4O6B - chains A and B; structure by X-ray diffraction, 3.00 A resolution.

[Chain A (and B)]
Name: Non-structural protein 1
From: Dengue virus 2
Notes: chain B of this document is another copy of the same molecule, construct and numbering; everything in this record applies to it too
Reference sequence: P29990 (POLG_DEN26); residues 0-352 here correspond to UniProt positions 775-1127 (UniProt number = residue number + 775)
Amino-acid sequence (376 residues; row label = number of the first residue in the row; numbers below 1 keep their minus sign (Ala-23 is residue -23)):
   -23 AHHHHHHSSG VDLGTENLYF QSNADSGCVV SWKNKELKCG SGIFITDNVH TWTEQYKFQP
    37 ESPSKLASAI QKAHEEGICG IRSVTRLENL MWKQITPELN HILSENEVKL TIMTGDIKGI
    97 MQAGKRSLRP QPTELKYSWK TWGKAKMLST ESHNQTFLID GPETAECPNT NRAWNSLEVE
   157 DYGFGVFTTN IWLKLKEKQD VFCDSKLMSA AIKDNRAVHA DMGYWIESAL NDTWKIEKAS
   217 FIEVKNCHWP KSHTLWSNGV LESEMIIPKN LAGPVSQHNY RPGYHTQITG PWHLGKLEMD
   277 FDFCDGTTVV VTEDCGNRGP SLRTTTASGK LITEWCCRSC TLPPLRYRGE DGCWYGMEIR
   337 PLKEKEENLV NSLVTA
Not modelled in the structure: -23 to -1, 8-10, 108-128, 159-165, 350-352 (chain B: -23 to 0, 107-130, 162-163, 350-352)
Construct notes: expression tag (-23 to -1)
Curated features (UniProtKB/Swiss-Prot):
  - site (Cleavage): Ala0, Asp1, Ala352
  - glycosylation (N-linked (GlcNAc...) asparagine): Asn130, Asn207
Cystine bridges: Cys4-Cys15, Cys55-Cys143, Cys179-Cys223, Cys280-Cys329, Cys291-Cys312, Cys313-Cys316
Glycans and other covalent adducts: N-acetylglucosamine (NAG) linked to Asn207

[Interface between chain A and chain B]
Contacting residue pairs - 83 pairs, chain A then chain B:
  Asp1(A) with Val5(B); Val6(B); Ser7(B); Phe20(B)
  Ser2(A) with Val5(B); Val6(B), hydrogen bond (backbone-backbone)
  Gly3(A) with Cys4(B); Val5(B)
  Cys4(A) with Gly3(B); Cys4(B), hydrogen bond (backbone-backbone)
  Val5(A) with Asp1(B); Ser2(B); Phe20(B), hydrophobic
  Val6(A) with Asp1(B); Ser2(B), hydrogen bond (backbone-backbone)
  Ser7(A) with Asp1(B)
  Glu12(A) with Phe160(B)
  Lys14(A) with Tyr32(B)
  Gly16(A) with Phe20(B)
  Ser17(A) with Ile21(B); Thr22(B); Asp23(B), hydrogen bond (backbone-backbone)
  Gly18(A) with Ile21(B)
  Ile19(A) with Ile19(B); Phe20(B); Ile21(B), hydrogen bond (backbone-backbone)
  Phe20(A) with Val5(B), hydrophobic; Gly16(B); Ser17(B); Ile19(B); Phe20(B), hydrophobic; Lys189(B)
  Ile21(A) with Ser17(B); Gly18(B); Ile19(B), hydrogen bond (backbone-backbone); Ile188(B); Lys189(B)
  Thr22(A) with Lys14(B); Ser17(B)
  Asp23(A) with Ser17(B), hydrogen bond (backbone-backbone)
  Asn24(A) with Lys14(B)
  Tyr32(A) with Lys14(B)
  Ser181(A) with Asn191(B)
  Lys182(A) with Asn191(B)
  Ser185(A) with Ile188(B)
  Ala186(A) with Ala187(B); Ile188(B), hydrogen bond (backbone-backbone)
  Ala187(A) with Ala186(B); Ala187(B), hydrophobic
  Ile188(A) with Ile21(B); Ser185(B); Ala186(B), hydrogen bond (backbone-backbone); Ser228(B); His229(B)
  Lys189(A) with Phe20(B); Ile21(B)
  Asp190(A) with Tyr158(B), hydrogen bond
  Asn191(A) with Ser181(B); Lys182(B)
  Arg192(A) with Ile19(B)
  Val194(A) with Ile19(B), hydrophobic
  Trp210(A) with His229(B)
  Lys227(A) with Trp232(B); Asn234(B)
  Ser228(A) with Ile188(B); Trp232(B); His254(B), hydrogen bond (backbone-side chain)
  His229(A) with Ile188(B); Asn191(B), hydrogen bond; Trp210(B)
  Thr230(A) with Leu231(B); Trp232(B), hydrogen bond (backbone-backbone)
  Leu231(A) with Thr230(B); Leu231(B), hydrophobic
  Trp232(A) with Lys227(B); Ser228(B); Thr230(B), hydrogen bond (backbone-backbone); Ser233(B)
  Ser233(A) with Ser233(B), hydrogen bond (backbone-side chain); Asn234(B), hydrogen bond
  Asn234(A) with Lys227(B); Ser233(B), hydrogen bond
  His254(A) with Ser228(B), hydrogen bond (side chain-backbone)
Other interface residues (no listed pair), chain A (43 interface residues in all): Ala0, Tyr158, Trp201
Other interface residues (no listed pair), chain B (44 interface residues in all): Lys9, Gly159, Thr165, Met184, Asp190, Val194, Trp201

[Overview]
43 residues of chain A and 44 residues of chain B are in contact; the contacts include 18 hydrogen bonds.
Polar contacts include Asp190(A)-Tyr158(B), Ser228(A)-His254(B) and His229(A)-Asn191(B).
Both chains are Non-structural protein 1 (Dengue virus 2). Entry 4O6B (Dengue Type2 Virus Non-structural
protein 1 (NS1) Form 1 crystal) was determined by X-ray diffraction together with 4O6D from the same study.
